PDB entry 6TCZ | electron microscopy, 3.40 A resolution | chains H and h of the 28 polymer chains in the assembly

Chain H (and h):
Protein: Proteasome subunit beta
Source organism: Leishmania donovani
Notes: EC 3.4.25.1; chain h of this document is another copy of the same molecule, construct and numbering; everything in this record applies to it too
Sequence (283 residues; each row starts with the number of its first residue):
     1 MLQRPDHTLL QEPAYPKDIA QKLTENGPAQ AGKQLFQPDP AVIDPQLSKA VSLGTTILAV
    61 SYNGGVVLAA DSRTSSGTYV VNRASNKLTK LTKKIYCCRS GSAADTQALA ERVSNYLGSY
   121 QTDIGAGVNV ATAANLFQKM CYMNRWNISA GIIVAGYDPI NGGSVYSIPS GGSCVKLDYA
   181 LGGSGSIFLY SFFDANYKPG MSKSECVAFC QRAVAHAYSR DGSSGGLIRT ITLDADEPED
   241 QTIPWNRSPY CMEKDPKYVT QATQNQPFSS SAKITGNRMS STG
Unresolved in the structure: 1-54

Interface between chain H and chain h:
Pairs across the interface (58):
  N129(H) - A272(h)
  I160(H) - A272(h)
  I160(H) - K273(h)  hydrogen bond (backbone-side chain)
  N161(H) - A272(h)  hydrogen bond (side chain-backbone)
  N161(H) - K273(h)
  N161(H) - I274(h)  hydrogen bond (side chain-backbone)
  Y166(H) - I274(h)
  C174(H) - Q264(h)
  V175(H) - Q264(h)
  K176(H) - A262(h)
  K176(H) - T263(h)
  K176(H) - Q264(h)
  K176(H) - I274(h)
  Y179(H) - R220(h)  hydrogen bond
  Y179(H) - Y258(h)  hydrogen bond
  I187(H) - I187(h)  hydrophobic
  I187(H) - F188(h)
  F188(H) - I187(h)
  F188(H) - S191(h)  hydrogen bond (backbone-side chain)
  Y190(H) - R220(h)
  S191(H) - F188(h)  hydrogen bond (side chain-backbone)
  S191(H) - S191(h)
  S191(H) - F192(h)
  F192(H) - S191(h)
  D194(H) - H216(h)
  D194(H) - R220(h)  salt bridge
  D194(H) - Y250(h)  hydrogen bond
  D194(H) - M252(h)
  D194(H) - K257(h)  hydrogen bond (backbone-side chain)
  D194(H) - Y258(h)  hydrogen bond
  A195(H) - F192(h)  hydrophobic
  N196(H) - N196(h)
  Y197(H) - K257(h)
  P199(H) - K257(h)
  H216(H) - D194(h)
  R220(H) - Y179(h)  hydrogen bond
  R220(H) - Y190(h)
  R220(H) - D194(h)  salt bridge
  Y250(H) - D194(h)  hydrogen bond
  M252(H) - D194(h)
  K257(H) - F193(h)
  K257(H) - D194(h)  hydrogen bond (side chain-backbone)
  K257(H) - Y197(h)
  Y258(H) - Y179(h)  hydrogen bond
  Y258(H) - D194(h)  hydrogen bond
  A262(H) - K176(h)
  T263(H) - K176(h)
  Q264(H) - C174(h)  hydrogen bond (side chain-backbone)
  Q264(H) - V175(h)
  Q264(H) - K176(h)
  A272(H) - N129(h)
  A272(H) - I160(h)
  A272(H) - N161(h)  hydrogen bond (backbone-side chain)
  K273(H) - I160(h)  hydrogen bond (side chain-backbone)
  K273(H) - N161(h)
  I274(H) - N161(h)  hydrogen bond (backbone-side chain)
  I274(H) - Y166(h)
  I274(H) - K176(h)
Other interface residues (no listed pair), chain H (32 interface residues in all): F193, R212
Other interface residues (no listed pair), chain h (33 interface residues in all): L189, A195, P199, R212

Summary:
32 residues of chain H face 33 of chain h across their interface, with 19 hydrogen bonds and 2 salt bridges.
Among the polar pairs are D194(H)-R220(h), I160(H)-K273(h) and N161(H)-A272(h).
Both chains are Proteasome subunit beta (Leishmania donovani). Entry 6TCZ (Leishmania tarentolae proteasome
20S subunit complexed with LXE408) was determined by electron microscopy, deposited together with 6TD5.
